Entry 5TKB (X-ray diffraction, 2.16 A resolution); this record covers chain A.

# Chain A
Molecule: cAMP-specific 3', 5'-cyclic phosphodiesterase 4D
Organism: Homo sapiens
Notes: EC 3.1.4.53
UniProt: Q08499 (PDE4D_HUMAN); residues 244-617 here correspond to UniProt positions 380-753 (UniProt number = residue number + 136)
Amino-acid sequence (381 residues; numbered 243 to 623; the number before each row is that of its first residue):
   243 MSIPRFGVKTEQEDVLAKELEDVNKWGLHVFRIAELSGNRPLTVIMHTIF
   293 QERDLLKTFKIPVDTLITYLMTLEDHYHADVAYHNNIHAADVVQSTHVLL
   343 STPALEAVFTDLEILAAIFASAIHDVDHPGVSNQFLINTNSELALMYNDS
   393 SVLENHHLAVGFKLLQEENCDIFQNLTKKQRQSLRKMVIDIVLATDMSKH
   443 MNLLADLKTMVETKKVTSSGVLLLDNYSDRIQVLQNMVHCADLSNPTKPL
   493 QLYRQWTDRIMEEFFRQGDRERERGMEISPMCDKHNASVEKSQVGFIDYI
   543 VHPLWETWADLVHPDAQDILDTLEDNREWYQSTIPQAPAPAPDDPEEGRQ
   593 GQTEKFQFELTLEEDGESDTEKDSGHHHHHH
Unresolved in the structure: 243-249, 460-462, 579-623
Differences from the reference sequence: initiating methionine (243); engineered mutation Ala-579 (Ser715 in Q08499), Ala-581 (Ser717 in Q08499); expression tag (618-623)
UniProt features mapped onto this chain:
  - active site: His-326 (Proton donor)
  - binding site (3',5'-cyclic AMP): His-326, Gln-535, Phe-538
  - binding site (AMP): His-326, Asp-367, Asp-484, Asn-487, Gln-535, Phe-538
  - binding site (Zn(2+)): His-330, His-366, Asp-367, Asp-484
  - binding site (Mg(2+)): Asp-367
  - binding site (Mn(2+)): Asp-367
  - cross-link: Lys-251 (Glycyl lysine isopeptide (Lys-Gly) (interchain with G-Cter in SUMO))
Metal / ion sites: Zn2+: His-330, His-366, Asp-367, Asp-484; Mg2+ near Asp-367 (its only coordinating residue here)
Residues lining bound ligands: 7DJ (N-[(2R)-2,3-dihydroxy-2-methylpropyl]-8-(methylamino)-6-[(2,3,5,6-tetrafluorophenyl)amino]imidazo[1,2-b]pyridazine-3-carboxamide): Tyr-325, His-326, Thr-437, Met-439, Asp-484, Leu-485, Asn-487, Tyr-495, Trp-498, Thr-499, Ile-502, Phe-506, Met-523, Gln-535, Phe-538, Ile-542

# In short
Ligands of chain A: compound 7DJ. The Zn2+ site is built by His-330, His-366, Asp-367 and Asp-484. From
UniProt: active-site residue His-326, 3 residues binding 3',5'-cyclic AMP, 6 AMP-binding residues and 4
Zn2+-binding residues.
Chain A is cAMP-specific 3', 5'-cyclic phosphodiesterase 4D (Homo sapiens); the structure, Crystal structure
of human phosphodiesterase 4D in complex with a tetrafluoranline compound, was determined by X-ray
diffraction, deposited together with 5TKD.
